9JC1 - chains E and G of the 14 polymer chains in the assembly; structure by electron microscopy, 2.79 A resolution.

[Chain E]
Name: ATP synthase subunit beta
From: Bacillus sp. PS3
Notes: EC 7.1.2.2
UniProt: A0A0M4U1P9 (A0A0M4U1P9_BACP3); residue numbers follow UniProt; this construct covers 1-473
Chain sequence (484 residues; row label = number of the first residue in the row; numbers below 1 keep their minus sign (Met-10 is residue -10)):
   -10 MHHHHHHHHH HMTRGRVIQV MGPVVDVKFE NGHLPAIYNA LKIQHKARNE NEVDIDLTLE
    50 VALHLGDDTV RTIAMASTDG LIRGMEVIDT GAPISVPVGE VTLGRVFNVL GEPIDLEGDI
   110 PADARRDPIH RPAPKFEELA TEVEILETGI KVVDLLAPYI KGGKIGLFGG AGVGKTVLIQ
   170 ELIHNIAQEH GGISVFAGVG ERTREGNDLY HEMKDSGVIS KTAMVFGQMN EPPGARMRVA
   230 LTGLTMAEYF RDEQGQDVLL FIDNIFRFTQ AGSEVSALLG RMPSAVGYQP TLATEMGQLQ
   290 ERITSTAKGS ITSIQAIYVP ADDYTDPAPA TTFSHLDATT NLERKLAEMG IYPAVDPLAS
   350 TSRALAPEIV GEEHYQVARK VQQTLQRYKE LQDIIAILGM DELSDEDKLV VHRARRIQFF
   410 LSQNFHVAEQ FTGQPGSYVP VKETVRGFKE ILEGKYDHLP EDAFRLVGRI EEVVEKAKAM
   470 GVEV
Unresolved in the structure: -10 to 0, 472-473
Sequence notes: initiating methionine (-10); expression tag (-9 to 0)
Small-molecule neighbours: ADP (adenosine-5'-diphosphate): Gly159, Gly161, Val162, Gly163, Lys164, Thr165, Val166, Arg191, Glu194, Tyr341, Phe414, Ala417, Phe420

[Chain G]
Name: ATP synthase gamma chain
From: Bacillus sp. PS3
UniProt: A0A0M4TPJ7 (A0A0M4TPJ7_BACP3); numbering as in UniProt (aligned over 1-285)
Chain sequence (285 residues; numbered 1 to 285; the number before each row is that of its first residue):
     1 MASLRDIKTR INATKKTSQI TKAMEMVSTS KLNRAEQNAK SFVPYMEKIQ EVVANVALGA
    61 GGASHPMLVS RPVKKTGYLV ITSDRGLAGA YNSNVLRLVY QTIQKRHASP DEYAIIVIGR
   121 VGLSFFRKRN MPVILDITRL PDQPSFADIK EIARKTVGLF ADGTFDELYM YYNHYVSAIQ
   181 QEVTERKLLP LTDLAENKQR TVYEFEPSQE EILDVLLPQY AESLIYGALL DAKASEHAAR
   241 MTAMKNATDN ANELIRTLTL SYNRARQAAI TQEITEIVAG ANALQ
Unresolved in the structure: 1

[Interface between chain E and chain G]
Contacting residue pairs - 7 pairs, chain E then chain G:
  Ala385(E) - Asn250(G)  hydrogen bond (backbone-side chain)
  Ile386(E) - Ala247(G)
  Ile386(E) - Asn250(G)
  Ile386(E) - Leu254(G)  hydrophobic
  Asp390(E) - Ala90(G)
  Glu391(E) - Gly86(G)
  Glu391(E) - Leu87(G)  hydrogen bond (side chain-backbone)
Other interface residues (no listed pair), chain E (6 interface residues in all): Asp382, Leu387
Other interface residues (no listed pair), chain G (10 interface residues in all): Arg10, Thr17, Ala88, Gly89

[Summary]
The interface between chain E and chain G involves 6 residues on one side and 10 on the other, with 2 hydrogen
bonds. Among the polar pairs are Ala385(E)-Asn250(G) and Glu391(E)-Leu87(G). Bound to chain E: ADP.
Chain E is ATP synthase subunit beta and chain G is ATP synthase gamma chain, both from Bacillus sp. PS3; the
structure, Engineering of ATP synthase, was determined by electron microscopy (same publication as 9JC2).
